Entry 5XH9 (X-ray diffraction, 2.30 A resolution); this record covers chain A.

== Chain A ==
Name: Extracellular invertase
From: Aspergillus kawachii (strain NBRC 4308)
UniProt: G7XM46 (G7XM46_ASPKW); residue numbers follow UniProt; this construct covers 25-628
Amino-acid sequence (605 residues; row label = number of the first residue in the row):
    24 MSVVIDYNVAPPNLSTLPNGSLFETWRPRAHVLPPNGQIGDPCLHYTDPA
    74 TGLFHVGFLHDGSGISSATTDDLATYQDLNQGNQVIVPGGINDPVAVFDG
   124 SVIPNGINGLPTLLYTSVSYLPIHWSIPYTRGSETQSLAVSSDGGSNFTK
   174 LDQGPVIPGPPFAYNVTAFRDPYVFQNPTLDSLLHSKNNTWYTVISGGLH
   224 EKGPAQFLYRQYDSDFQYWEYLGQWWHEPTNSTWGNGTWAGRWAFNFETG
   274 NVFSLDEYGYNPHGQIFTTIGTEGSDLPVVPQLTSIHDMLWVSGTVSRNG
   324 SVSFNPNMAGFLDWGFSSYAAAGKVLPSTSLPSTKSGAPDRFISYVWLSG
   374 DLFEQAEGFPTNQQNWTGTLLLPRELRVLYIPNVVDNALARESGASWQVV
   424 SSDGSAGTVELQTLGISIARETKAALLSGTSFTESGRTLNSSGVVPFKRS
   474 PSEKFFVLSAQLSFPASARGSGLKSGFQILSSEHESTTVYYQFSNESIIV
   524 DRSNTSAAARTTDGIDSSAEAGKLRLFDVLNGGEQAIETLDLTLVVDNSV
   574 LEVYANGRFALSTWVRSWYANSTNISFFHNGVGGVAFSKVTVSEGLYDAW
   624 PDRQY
Not modelled in the structure: 24
Construct notes: expression tag (24)
Ion coordination: Na+: His310, Gly338, Phe339, Ser341

== Summary ==
His310, Gly338, Phe339 and Ser341 form the Na+ site.
Chain A is Extracellular invertase (Aspergillus kawachii (strain NBRC 4308)); the structure, Aspergillus
kawachii beta-fructofuranosidase, was determined by X-ray diffraction together with 5XH8 and 5XHA from the
same study.
